7ZQB - chains I and Y of the 36 polymer chains in the assembly; structure by electron microscopy, 3.88 A resolution.

[Chain I]
Protein: Minor tail protein
From: Escherichia phage T5
UniProtKB: Q6QGE3 (TAIL1_BPT5); residues 1-298 here = UniProt positions 1-298
Amino-acid sequence (298 residues; row label = number of the first residue in the row):
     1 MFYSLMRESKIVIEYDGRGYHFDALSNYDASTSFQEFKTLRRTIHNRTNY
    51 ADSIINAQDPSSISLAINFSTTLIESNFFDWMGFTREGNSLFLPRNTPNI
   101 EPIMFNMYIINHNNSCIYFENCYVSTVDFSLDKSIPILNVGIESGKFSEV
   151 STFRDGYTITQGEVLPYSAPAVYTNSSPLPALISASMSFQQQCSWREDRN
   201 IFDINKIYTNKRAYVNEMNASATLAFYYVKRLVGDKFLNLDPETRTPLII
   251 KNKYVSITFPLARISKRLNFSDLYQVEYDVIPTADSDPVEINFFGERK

[Chain Y]
Protein: Distal tail protein
From: Escherichia phage T5
UniProtKB: Q6QGE8 (DIT_BPT5); residue numbers follow UniProt; this construct covers 1-204
Amino-acid sequence (204 residues; row label = number of the first residue in the row):
     1 MRLPDPYTNPEYPGLGFESVNLVDNDPMIRDELPNGKVKEVKISAQYWGI
    51 NISYPELFPDEYAFLDSRLLEYKRTGDYLDVLLPQYEAFRVRGDTKSVTI
   101 PAGQKGSQIILNTNGTLTGQPKAGDLFKLSTHPKVYKITNFSSSGNVWNI
   151 SLYPDLFITTTGSEKPVFNGILFRTKLMNGDSFGSTLNNNGTYSGISLSL
   201 RESL

[Chain I / chain Y interface]
Contacting residue pairs (32):
  I100(I) - P59(Y)  hydrophobic
  I100(I) - N190(Y)
  E101(I) - F58(Y)
  R196(I) - P13(Y)
  R196(I) - G14(Y)
  R196(I) - P55(Y)
  R196(I) - E56(Y)  hydrogen bond (side chain-backbone)
  R196(I) - F58(Y)
  R196(I) - E61(Y)  salt bridge
  E197(I) - P55(Y)
  D198(I) - P13(Y)
  D198(I) - G14(Y)
  R199(I) - E18(Y)
  N200(I) - P13(Y)
  N200(I) - G16(Y)
  N200(I) - F17(Y)
  I201(I) - F17(Y)  hydrogen bond (backbone-backbone)
  I201(I) - V20(Y)  hydrophobic
  I201(I) - P84(Y)
  F202(I) - D5(Y)
  F202(I) - P6(Y)  hydrophobic
  F202(I) - Y7(Y)  hydrophobic
  F202(I) - F17(Y)  hydrophobic
  F202(I) - P84(Y)  hydrophobic
  R212(I) - F58(Y)
  R212(I) - D60(Y)  salt bridge
  R212(I) - E61(Y)  salt bridge
  A213(I) - F58(Y)
  Y214(I) - E56(Y)  hydrogen bond
  Y214(I) - F58(Y)  hydrophobic
  Y214(I) - N190(Y)
  Y214(I) - T192(Y)
Also at the interface, not in a pair above, chain I (14 interface residues in all): V215, N216
Also at the interface, not in a pair above, chain Y (22 interface residues in all): S19, L82, Q85, G191

[Summary]
The interface between chain I and chain Y involves 14 residues on one side and 22 on the other, with 3
hydrogen bonds and 3 salt bridges. Among the polar pairs are R196(I)-E61(Y), R212(I)-D60(Y) and
R212(I)-E61(Y).
Here chain I is Minor tail protein and chain Y is Distal tail protein, both from Escherichia phage T5. Entry
7ZQB (Tail tip of siphophage T5 : full structure) was determined by electron microscopy together with 7QG9,
7ZHJ, 7ZN2, 7ZN4 and 7ZQP from the same study.
